5BNN - chains A and C of the 4 polymer chains in the assembly; structure by X-ray diffraction, 2.32 A resolution.

[Chain A]
Protein: Capsid protein VP1
Source organism: Enterovirus D68
Reference sequence: Q68T42 (Q68T42_9ENTO); residues 1-297 here correspond to UniProt positions 565-861 (UniProt number = residue number + 564)
Sequence (297 residues; each row starts with the number of its first residue):
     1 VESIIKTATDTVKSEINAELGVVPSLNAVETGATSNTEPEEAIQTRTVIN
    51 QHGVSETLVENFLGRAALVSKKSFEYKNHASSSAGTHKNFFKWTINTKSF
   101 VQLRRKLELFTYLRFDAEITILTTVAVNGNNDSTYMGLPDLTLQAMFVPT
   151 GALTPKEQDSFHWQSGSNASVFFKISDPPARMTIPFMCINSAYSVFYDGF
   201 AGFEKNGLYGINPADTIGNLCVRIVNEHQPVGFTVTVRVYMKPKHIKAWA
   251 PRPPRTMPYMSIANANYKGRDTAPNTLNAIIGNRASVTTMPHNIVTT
Not modelled in the structure: 82-85, 129-134, 296-297
Curated features (UniProtKB/Swiss-Prot):
  - binding site (N-acetylneuraminate): Arg-270, Pro-274, Asn-275
  - site: Thr-297 (Cleavage)

[Chain C]
Protein: Capsid protein VP3
Source organism: Enterovirus D68
Reference sequence: Q68T42 (Q68T42_9ENTO); residues 1-247 here correspond to UniProt positions 318-564 (UniProt number = residue number + 317)
Sequence (247 residues; numbered 1 to 247; the number before each row is that of its first residue):
     1 GVPTYLLPGSGQFLTTDDHSSAPVLPCFNPTPEMHIPGQIRNMLEMIQVE
    51 SMMEINNTDGANGMERLRVDISVQADLDQLLFNIPLDIQLDGPLRNTLVG
   101 NISRYYTHWSGSLEMTFMFCGSFMATGKLILCYTPPGGSCPTTRETAMLG
   151 THIVWDFGLQSSITLIIPWISGSHYRMFNSDAKSTNANVGYVTCFMQTNL
   201 IVPSESSDTCSLIGFIAAKDDFSLRLMRDSPDIGQSNHLHGAEAAYQ
Curated features (UniProtKB/Swiss-Prot):
  - binding site (N-acetylneuraminate): Asp-91, Arg-95, Pro-231, Asp-232, Ile-233

[Interface between chain A and chain C]
Residue-residue contacts (215):
  Glu-2(A) with Arg-41(C), salt bridge
  Ala-8(A) with Asp-220(C); Asp-221(C); Phe-222(C)
  Thr-9(A) with Asp-220(C), hydrogen bond; Asp-221(C)
  Ser-25(A) with Ile-153(C); Ile-163(C); Thr-164(C), hydrogen bond (backbone-backbone)
  Leu-26(A) with Gln-160(C); Ser-162(C); Ile-163(C), hydrophobic
  Asn-27(A) with Gln-160(C); Ser-161(C); Ser-162(C), hydrogen bond (backbone-backbone); Thr-164(C), hydrogen bond
  Val-29(A) with Glu-50(C); Thr-116(C); Met-118(C), hydrophobic; Ser-162(C), hydrogen bond (backbone-side chain); Phe-215(C), hydrophobic
  Glu-30(A) with Met-118(C); Ser-161(C), hydrogen bond
  Ala-33(A) with Glu-50(C)
  Thr-34(A) with Gln-48(C); Val-49(C); Glu-50(C), hydrogen bond (side chain-backbone); Glu-114(C)
  Ser-35(A) with Glu-50(C), hydrogen bond (backbone-side chain); Glu-114(C); Thr-116(C); Thr-164(C), hydrogen bond; Lys-219(C)
  Thr-37(A) with Thr-164(C); Ile-166(C); Lys-219(C), hydrogen bond (backbone-side chain)
  Glu-38(A) with Lys-219(C), salt bridge
  Ala-42(A) with Ile-166(C), hydrophobic
  Ile-43(A) with Thr-151(C); Pro-168(C), hydrophobic
  Asn-50(A) with Asp-221(C)
  His-52(A) with Ser-110(C), hydrogen bond; His-174(C); Tyr-175(C); Ser-223(C)
  Gly-53(A) with Ser-223(C), hydrogen bond (backbone-side chain)
  Val-54(A) with Asn-42(C), hydrogen bond (backbone-side chain); Leu-44(C), hydrophobic
  Glu-56(A) with Tyr-106(C), hydrogen bond (backbone-side chain); Arg-225(C); Leu-226(C), hydrogen bond (side chain-backbone); Met-227(C), hydrogen bond (side chain-backbone)
  Thr-57(A) with Asn-42(C), hydrogen bond; Met-43(C), hydrogen bond (backbone-backbone); Leu-44(C); Tyr-106(C); Leu-224(C)
  Leu-58(A) with Arg-41(C); Asn-42(C)
  Val-59(A) with Ile-40(C); Arg-41(C), hydrogen bond (backbone-backbone); Asn-42(C)
  Phe-62(A) with Met-43(C), hydrophobic; Tyr-105(C), hydrophobic; Tyr-106(C); Met-227(C)
  Arg-65(A) with Thr-15(C); Thr-16(C); Met-227(C)
  Ala-66(A) with Phe-13(C), hydrophobic; Thr-15(C), hydrogen bond (backbone-backbone)
  Ser-70(A) with Tyr-246(C), hydrogen bond
  Lys-71(A) with Tyr-246(C)
  Lys-72(A) with Tyr-246(C)
  His-87(A) with Tyr-246(C); Gln-247(C)
  Phe-91(A) with Tyr-246(C), hydrophobic
  Lys-92(A) with Ala-245(C), hydrogen bond (side chain-backbone); Tyr-246(C); Gln-247(C), hydrogen bond (side chain-backbone)
  Trp-93(A) with Ala-245(C); Tyr-246(C)
  Thr-94(A) with Ala-245(C), hydrogen bond (backbone-backbone)
  Asn-96(A) with Ala-245(C)
  Lys-98(A) with Leu-239(C)
  Ser-99(A) with Gln-235(C), hydrogen bond (backbone-side chain); Leu-239(C)
  Phe-100(A) with Gln-235(C)
  Val-101(A) with Ile-233(C), hydrophobic; Gly-234(C); Gln-235(C), hydrogen bond (backbone-side chain)
  Gln-102(A) with Asp-229(C); Ser-230(C), hydrogen bond (side chain-backbone); Ile-233(C), hydrogen bond (side chain-backbone)
  Arg-104(A) with Leu-239(C)
  Arg-105(A) with Asn-101(C), hydrogen bond; Tyr-105(C), hydrogen bond; Ser-230(C); Asp-232(C); Ile-233(C)
  Lys-106(A) with Tyr-105(C); Met-227(C)
  Leu-109(A) with Ile-102(C), hydrophobic
  Phe-110(A) with Ile-40(C), hydrophobic; Met-43(C), hydrophobic
  Tyr-112(A) with Ile-36(C), hydrophobic
  Arg-114(A) with Pro-30(C); Thr-31(C), hydrogen bond (side chain-backbone); Pro-32(C); Glu-33(C), salt bridge
  Glu-118(A) with His-19(C); Ser-21(C)
  Thr-120(A) with Phe-13(C)
  Ala-169(A) with Val-24(C), hydrophobic
  Pro-178(A) with Gly-11(C)
  Pro-179(A) with Phe-13(C), hydrophobic
  Arg-181(A) with Phe-13(C); Asp-17(C), salt bridge; Ser-21(C)
  Met-182(A) with Ser-21(C); Ala-22(C); Val-24(C), hydrophobic
  Thr-183(A) with Ser-21(C), hydrogen bond; Ala-22(C), hydrogen bond (backbone-backbone); Pro-23(C); Val-24(C), hydrogen bond (backbone-backbone)
  Ile-184(A) with Val-24(C), hydrophobic
  Pro-185(A) with Phe-28(C), hydrophobic
  Phe-186(A) with Phe-28(C); Pro-30(C)
  Met-187(A) with Phe-28(C), hydrophobic
  Cys-188(A) with Thr-31(C), hydrogen bond (backbone-side chain)
  Ile-189(A) with Thr-31(C)
  Asn-190(A) with Thr-31(C), hydrogen bond (backbone-side chain)
  Ser-191(A) with Thr-31(C); Pro-32(C), hydrogen bond (side chain-backbone); Glu-33(C); Met-34(C)
  Tyr-240(A) with Phe-13(C), hydrophobic
  Lys-242(A) with Asp-17(C), hydrogen bond (side chain-backbone); Asp-18(C)
  Lys-244(A) with Ser-21(C)
  Lys-247(A) with Glu-33(C), salt bridge
  Ala-248(A) with Gln-39(C); Ile-40(C), hydrogen bond (backbone-backbone)
  Trp-249(A) with Ile-36(C), hydrogen bond (side chain-backbone); Pro-37(C); Gly-38(C); Gln-39(C)
  Ala-250(A) with Gly-38(C), hydrogen bond (backbone-backbone)
  Pro-251(A) with Met-46(C), hydrophobic
  Arg-252(A) with Met-46(C)
  Pro-254(A) with Asn-101(C)
  Thr-256(A) with Asn-96(C)
  Tyr-259(A) with Ile-233(C), hydrophobic; Leu-239(C)
  Met-260(A) with His-240(C), hydrogen bond (backbone-backbone)
  Ser-261(A) with His-240(C), hydrogen bond (side chain-backbone)
  Ile-262(A) with Leu-239(C), hydrophobic; His-240(C), hydrogen bond (backbone-backbone); Gly-241(C); Ala-242(C)
  Pro-274(A) with Arg-95(C)
  Asn-275(A) with Arg-95(C), hydrogen bond
  Asn-278(A) with Asn-62(C), hydrogen bond; Gly-63(C), hydrogen bond (backbone-backbone); Arg-66(C)
  Ala-279(A) with Arg-66(C)
  Ile-280(A) with Glu-54(C); Arg-95(C), hydrogen bond (backbone-side chain); Asn-96(C)
  Ile-281(A) with Glu-54(C), hydrogen bond (backbone-side chain); Asn-57(C); Arg-66(C), hydrogen bond (backbone-side chain); Asp-91(C); Gly-92(C); Arg-95(C); Asn-96(C)
  Gly-282(A) with Asn-57(C), hydrogen bond (backbone-side chain); Asp-91(C), hydrogen bond (backbone-side chain)
  Asn-283(A) with Asn-57(C); Thr-58(C); Asp-59(C); Arg-66(C), hydrogen bond
  Arg-284(A) with Ile-55(C), hydrogen bond (side chain-backbone); Asn-57(C), hydrogen bond (backbone-backbone); Thr-58(C); Asn-83(C), hydrogen bond
  Ser-286(A) with Thr-58(C)
  Val-287(A) with Ile-55(C); Asn-56(C); Thr-58(C); Leu-81(C); Phe-82(C); Asn-83(C), hydrogen bond (backbone-backbone)
  Thr-288(A) with Leu-80(C); Leu-81(C); Phe-82(C); Asn-83(C), hydrogen bond (backbone-side chain)
  Thr-289(A) with Asn-83(C)
  Met-290(A) with Asn-83(C); Ile-84(C); Pro-85(C); Cys-140(C), hydrophobic; Tyr-191(C), hydrophobic
  His-292(A) with Ala-182(C); Lys-183(C)
  Asn-293(A) with Ser-139(C); Cys-140(C), hydrogen bond (side chain-backbone); Lys-183(C), hydrogen bond (backbone-side chain); Tyr-191(C), hydrogen bond
  Ile-294(A) with Gly-138(C); Ser-139(C), hydrogen bond (backbone-side chain); Lys-183(C); Tyr-191(C), hydrogen bond (backbone-side chain)
Other interface residues (no listed pair), chain A (105 interface residues in all): Ala-28, Asn-36, Pro-39, Asn-61, Ala-192, Arg-255, Met-257, Ala-285, Pro-291, Val-295
Other interface residues (no listed pair), chain C (107 interface residues in all): Ser-20, Leu-25, Ala-61, Pro-93, Leu-98, Ser-112, Gly-137, Trp-155, Asn-188, Glu-243

[Overview]
105 residues of chain A and 107 residues of chain C are in contact; the contacts include 63 hydrogen bonds and
5 salt bridges. Polar contacts include Glu-2(A)/Arg-41(C), Glu-38(A)/Lys-219(C) and Arg-114(A)/Glu-33(C).
UniProt lists 3 N-acetylneuraminate-binding residues on chain A; 5 N-acetylneuraminate-binding residues on
chain C.
Chain A is Capsid protein VP1 and chain C is Capsid protein VP3, both from Enterovirus D68; the structure,
Crystal structure of human enterovirus D68 in complex with 6'SL, was determined by X-ray diffraction (same
publication as 5BNO and 5BNP).
